8K7C - chains A and B; structure by electron microscopy, 3.90 A resolution.

== Chain A (and B) ==
Protein: ATP-binding cassette sub-family B member 6
Organism: Homo sapiens
Notes: EC 7.6.2.5; chain B of this document is another copy of the same molecule, construct and numbering; everything in this record applies to it too
Reference sequence: Q9NP58 (ABCB6_HUMAN); numbering as in UniProt (aligned over 240-826)
Chain sequence (587 residues; each row starts with the number of its first residue):
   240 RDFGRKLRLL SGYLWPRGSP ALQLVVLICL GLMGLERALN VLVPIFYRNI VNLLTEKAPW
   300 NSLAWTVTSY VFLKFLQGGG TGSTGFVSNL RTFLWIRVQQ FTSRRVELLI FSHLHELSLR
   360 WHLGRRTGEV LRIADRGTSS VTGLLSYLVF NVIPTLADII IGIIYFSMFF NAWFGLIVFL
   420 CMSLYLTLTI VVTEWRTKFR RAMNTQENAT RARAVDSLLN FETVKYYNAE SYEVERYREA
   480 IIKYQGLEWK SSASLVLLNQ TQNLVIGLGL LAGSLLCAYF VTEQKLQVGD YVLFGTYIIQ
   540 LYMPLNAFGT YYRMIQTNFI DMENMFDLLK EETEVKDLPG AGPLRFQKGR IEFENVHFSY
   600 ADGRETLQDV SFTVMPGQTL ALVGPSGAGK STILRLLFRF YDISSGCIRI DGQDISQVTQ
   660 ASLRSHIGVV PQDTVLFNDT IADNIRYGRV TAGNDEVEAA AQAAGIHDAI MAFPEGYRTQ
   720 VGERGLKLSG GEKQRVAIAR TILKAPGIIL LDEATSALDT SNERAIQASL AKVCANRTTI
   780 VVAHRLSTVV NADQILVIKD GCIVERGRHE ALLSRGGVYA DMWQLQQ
Differences from the reference sequence: engineered mutation Ala546 (Trp in Q9NP58)
Metal / ion sites: Mg2+: Ser630, Gln671 (together with ADP, vanadate)
Ligand contacts:
  - ADP (adenosine-5'-diphosphate), molecule 1: Tyr599, Thr605, Ser625, Gly626, Ala627, Gly628, Lys629, Ser630, Thr631, Tyr640, Gln671
  - ADP, molecule 2: Phe712, Lys726, Leu727, Ser728, Gly729, Gly730, Glu731
  - vanadate (VO4): Ser625, Lys629, Ser630, Gln671, Glu752, His783
Curated features (UniProtKB/Swiss-Prot):
  - binding site (ATP): Tyr599, Gly623 to Arg634
  - natural variant: Arg276 (R276W: May be a modifier of disease severity in porphyria patients), Ser322 (S322R: In DUH3), Leu356 (L356P: In DUH3), Arg375 (R375Q: In PSHK2; R375W: In PSHK2), Tyr424 (Y424H: In DUH3), Ala453 (A453V: In DUH3), Ala492 (A492T: May be a modifier of disease severity in porphyria patients), Thr521 (T521S: May be a modifier of disease severity in porphyria patients), Gln555 (Q555K: In DUH3), Gly579 (G579E: In DUH3), Gly588 (G588S: May be a modifier of disease severity in porphyria patients), Ala681 (A681T: May be a modifier of disease severity in porphyria patients), 2 further natural variant entries in UniProt
  - mutagenesis: Tyr286 (Y286A: Loss of substrate-stimulate ATPase activity. Impairs protein expression), Asn447 (N447Q: Does not affect N-glycosylation. Does not affect N-glycosylation; when associated with Q-498; Q-677 and Q-775. Does not affect trafficking from endoplasmic reticulum ...), Asn498 (N498Q: Does not affect N-glycosylation. Does not affect N-glycosylation; when associated with Q-447; Q-677 and Q-775. Does not affect trafficking from endoplasmic reticulum ...), Val531 (V531A: Loss of substrate-stimulate ATPase activity. Impairs protein expression), Met542 (M542A: Loss of substrate-stimulate ATPase activity), Lys629 (K629A: Abolishes ATP hydrolysis. Abolishes coproporphyrin III transport; K629M: Does not affect subcellular location in early melanosome and lysosome ...), Asn677 (N677Q: Does not affect N-glycosylation. Does not affect N-glycosylation; when associated with Q-447; Q-498; and Q-775. Does not affect trafficking from endoplasmic reticulum ...), Asn775 (N775Q: Does not affect N-glycosylation. Does not affect N-glycosylation; when associated with Q-447; Q-498 and Q-677. Does not affect trafficking from endoplasmic reticulum ...)
From the paper describing this entry:
  - conformationally variable residues (side-chain flip): Glu346, Asp374, Glu446, Glu487, Tyr550, Met553
  - mutagenesis - W546A (2.4-fold): decreased catalytic activity on nanodiscs
  - mutagenesis - W546A (2.7-fold): increased catalytic activity on in detergent micelles

== Chain A / chain B interface ==
Residue-residue contacts - 120 pairs, chain A then chain B:
  Leu293(A) - Tyr530(B)  hydrophobic
  Lys296(A) - Val520(B)
  Phe314(A) - Leu503(B)  hydrophobic
  Thr323(A) - Asn502(B)  hydrogen bond (backbone-side chain)
  Phe325(A) - Gln499(B)  hydrogen bond (backbone-side chain)
  Asn328(A) - Gln499(B)
  Phe332(A) - Trp488(B)  hydrophobic
  Phe332(A) - Ala492(B)  hydrophobic
  Ile335(A) - Trp488(B)  hydrophobic
  Arg336(A) - Trp488(B)
  Gln339(A) - Gln484(B)  hydrogen bond
  Gln339(A) - Glu487(B)  hydrogen bond
  Arg343(A) - Ile481(B)
  Glu346(A) - Tyr476(B)  hydrogen bond
  Leu347(A) - Arg477(B)
  Leu353(A) - Leu457(B)  hydrophobic
  His354(A) - Ser456(B)
  His354(A) - Val463(B)
  His354(A) - Glu469(B)
  Leu362(A) - Phe460(B)  hydrophobic
  Leu362(A) - Glu722(B)
  Leu362(A) - Lys726(B)
  Arg364(A) - Leu457(B)  hydrogen bond (side chain-backbone)
  Arg364(A) - Glu722(B)
  Arg365(A) - Asn677(B)
  Thr366(A) - Glu722(B)
  Leu370(A) - Leu370(B)  hydrophobic
  Leu370(A) - Val454(B)  hydrophobic
  Val454(A) - Leu370(B)  hydrophobic
  Asp455(A) - Asn677(B)  hydrogen bond (side chain-backbone)
  Leu457(A) - Leu353(B)  hydrophobic
  Leu457(A) - Arg364(B)
  Leu458(A) - Glu722(B)
  Asn459(A) - Val674(B)
  Asn459(A) - Leu675(B)
  Asn459(A) - Phe676(B)
  Phe460(A) - Leu356(B)
  Phe460(A) - His361(B)
  Glu461(A) - Arg634(B)  salt bridge
  Thr462(A) - Val674(B)
  Thr462(A) - Phe676(B)
  Thr462(A) - Arg739(B)  hydrogen bond
  Val463(A) - His354(B)
  Tyr465(A) - Phe637(B)
  Tyr465(A) - Phe639(B)  hydrophobic
  Tyr465(A) - Pro670(B)  hydrophobic
  Tyr466(A) - Arg739(B)  hydrogen bond
  Tyr466(A) - Thr740(B)
  Tyr466(A) - Lys743(B)
  Asn467(A) - Ala660(B)
  Ala468(A) - Tyr686(B)
  Glu469(A) - His354(B)
  Tyr471(A) - Val689(B)  hydrophobic
  Glu472(A) - Tyr686(B)
  Val473(A) - Ser351(B)
  Tyr476(A) - Glu346(B)  hydrogen bond
  Arg477(A) - Leu347(B)
  Ile481(A) - Arg343(B)
  Gln484(A) - Gln339(B)  hydrogen bond
  Gln484(A) - Arg343(B)
  Glu487(A) - Gln339(B)  hydrogen bond
  Trp488(A) - Phe332(B)  hydrophobic
  Trp488(A) - Ile335(B)
  Ser491(A) - Ile335(B)
  Ala492(A) - Phe332(B)  hydrophobic
  Val495(A) - Asn328(B)
  Gln499(A) - Gly324(B)
  Gln499(A) - Phe325(B)
  Gln499(A) - Asn328(B)  hydrogen bond
  Asn502(A) - Phe314(B)
  Thr521(A) - Pro298(B)
  Tyr541(A) - Lys313(B)
  Arg603(A) - Ala711(B)  hydrogen bond (side chain-backbone)
  Pro624(A) - Asp758(B)
  Ser625(A) - Arg734(B)  hydrogen bond
  Ser625(A) - Asp758(B)  hydrogen bond (backbone-side chain)
  Ser625(A) - Asn761(B)
  Phe637(A) - Tyr465(B)
  Phe639(A) - Tyr465(B)  hydrophobic
  Arg663(A) - Lys464(B)
  Arg663(A) - Asn467(B)
  Val668(A) - Tyr465(B)  hydrophobic
  Pro670(A) - Tyr465(B)  hydrophobic
  Gln671(A) - Gly729(B)
  Asp672(A) - Glu461(B)
  Asp672(A) - Arg723(B)  salt bridge
  Val674(A) - Asn459(B)
  Val674(A) - Thr462(B)
  Phe676(A) - Asn459(B)
  Phe676(A) - Thr462(B)
  Asn677(A) - Arg365(B)
  Asn677(A) - Asp455(B)  hydrogen bond (backbone-side chain)
  Tyr686(A) - Thr462(B)
  Tyr686(A) - Val463(B)
  Tyr686(A) - Glu472(B)
  Glu722(A) - Leu362(B)
  Glu722(A) - Arg364(B)
  Glu722(A) - Thr366(B)
  Glu722(A) - Asp455(B)
  Glu722(A) - Leu458(B)
  Leu725(A) - Leu362(B)  hydrophobic
  Arg734(A) - Ser625(B)  hydrogen bond
  Arg739(A) - Thr462(B)  hydrogen bond
  Arg739(A) - Tyr466(B)  hydrogen bond
  Thr740(A) - Tyr466(B)
  Glu752(A) - Ser755(B)
  Ser755(A) - Ser755(B)
  Leu757(A) - His783(B)  hydrogen bond (backbone-side chain)
  Asp758(A) - Pro624(B)
  Asp758(A) - Ser625(B)  hydrogen bond (side chain-backbone)
  Thr759(A) - Met821(B)
  Thr759(A) - Gln825(B)  hydrogen bond
  Arg763(A) - Leu824(B)
  His783(A) - Ala756(B)
  His783(A) - Asp758(B)
  His783(A) - Arg784(B)
  Arg784(A) - Arg784(B)
  Ser786(A) - Gln825(B)
  Leu824(A) - Arg763(B)
  Gln825(A) - Thr759(B)  hydrogen bond
Other interface residues (no listed pair), chain A (109 interface residues in all): Val310, Gly324, Phe350, Ser351, Leu358, His361, Val369, Asp374, Arg452, Ser456, Lys464, Ile480, Asn498, Leu503, Leu510, Gly623, Arg634, Ala660, Ser664, Leu675, Val689, Pro713, Gly721, Arg723, Lys726, Gly729, Glu731, Lys743, Ala756
Other interface residues (no listed pair), chain B (115 interface residues in all): Val310, Thr323, Arg344, Phe350, Glu355, Val369, Arg371, Asp374, Ala453, Tyr471, Val473, Ile480, Ser491, Val495, Asn498, Leu510, Gln526, Asn545, Gly602, Gly626, Arg663, Val668, Gln671, Asp672, Asp682, Phe712, Gly721, Leu725, Ala736, Glu752, Leu757, Ser760

== Summary ==
109 residues of chain A and 115 residues of chain B are in contact; the contacts include 24 hydrogen bonds and
2 salt bridges. Polar pairs include Glu461(A)-Arg634(B), Asp672(A)-Arg723(B) and Thr323(A)-Asn502(B). From the
paper: W546A of chain A reduces catalytic activity on nanodiscs; conformational variability at Glu346(A),
Asp374(A) and Glu446(A) among others.
Chain A and chain B are both ATP-binding cassette sub-family B member 6 (Homo sapiens); the structure,
Outward-facing structure of human ABCB6 W546A mutant (ADP/VO4-bound), was determined by electron microscopy
together with 8K7B from the same study.
